PDB entry 6IOK | electron microscopy, 3.64 A resolution | chains M and C of the 12 polymer chains in the assembly

Chain M:
Name: Multidrug resistance protein MexA
Organism: Pseudomonas aeruginosa PAO1
Reference sequence: P52477 (MEXA_PSEAE); residues 2-360 here correspond to UniProt positions 25-383 (UniProt number = residue number + 23)
Sequence (362 residues; numbered -1 to 360; the number before each row is that of its first residue; numbers below 1 keep their minus sign (Gly-1 is residue -1)):
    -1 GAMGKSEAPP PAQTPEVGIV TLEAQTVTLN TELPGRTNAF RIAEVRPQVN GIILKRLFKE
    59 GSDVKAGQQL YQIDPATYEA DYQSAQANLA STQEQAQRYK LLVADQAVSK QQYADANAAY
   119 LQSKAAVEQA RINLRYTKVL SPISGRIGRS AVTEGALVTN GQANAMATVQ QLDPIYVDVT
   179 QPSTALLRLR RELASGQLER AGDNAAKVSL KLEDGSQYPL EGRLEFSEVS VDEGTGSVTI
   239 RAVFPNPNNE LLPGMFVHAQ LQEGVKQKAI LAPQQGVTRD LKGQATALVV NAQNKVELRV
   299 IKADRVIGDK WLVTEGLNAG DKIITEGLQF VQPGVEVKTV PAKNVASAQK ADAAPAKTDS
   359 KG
Not modelled in the structure: -1 to 11, 343-360
Construct notes: expression tag (-1 to 1)
Reported in the primary citation:
  - mutagenesis - L100D: abolished binding to Outer membrane protein OprM (chain C)
  - mutagenesis - L100D: abolished growth in response to drug resistance
  - mutagenesis - R96A, L99D, D103A, Q104A: unchanged binding to Outer membrane protein OprM (chain C)
  - mutagenesis - R96D, S107D: decreased binding to Outer membrane protein OprM (chain C)
  - mutagenesis - R39D, S107D, R147D: decreased growth in response to drug resistance
  - mutagenesis - R39D, R147D: abolished binding to another copy of this molecule
  - mutagenesis - R34A, R34D, T233A, T233V, R277A, R277D: abolished binding to Multidrug resistance protein MexB

Chain C:
Name: Outer membrane protein OprM
Organism: Pseudomonas aeruginosa PAO1
Reference sequence: Q51487 (OPRM_PSEAE); residues 1-468 here correspond to UniProt positions 18-485 (UniProt number = residue number + 17)
Sequence (474 residues; each row starts with the number of its first residue):
     1 CSLIPDYQRP EAPVAAAYPQ GQAYGQNTGA AAVPAADIGW REFFRDPQLQ QLIGVALENN
    61 RDLRVAALNV EAFRAQYRIQ RADLFPRIGV DGSGTRQRLP GDLSTTGSPA ISSQYGVTLG
   121 TTAWELDLFG RLRSLRDQAL EQYLATEQAQ RSAQTTLVAS VATAYLTLKA DQAQLQLTKD
   181 TLGTYQKSFD LTQRSYDVGV ASALDLRQAQ TAVEGARATL AQYTRLVAQD QNALVLLLGS
   241 GIPANLPQGL GLDQTLLTEV PAGLPSDLLQ RRPDILEAEH QLMAANASIG AARAAFFPSI
   301 SLTANAGTMS RQLSGLFDAG SGSWLFQPSI NLPIFTAGSL RASLDYAKIQ KDINVAQYEK
   361 AIQTAFQEVA DGLAARGTFT EQLQAQRDLV KASDEYYQLA DKRYRTGVDN YLTLLDAQRS
   421 LFTAQQQLIT DRLNQLTSEV NLYKALGGGW NQQTVTQQQT AKKEDPQAHH HHHH
Not modelled in the structure: 456-474
Construct notes: expression tag (469-474)
Curated features (UniProtKB/Swiss-Prot):
  - lipidation: Cys1 (N-palmitoyl cysteine)
Reported in the primary citation:
  - mutagenesis - G199A, R403A, G407A: abolished binding to Multidrug resistance protein MexA (chain M)

Chain M / chain C interface:
Residue-residue contacts - 19 pairs, chain M then chain C:
  Arg96(M) with Val198(C); Val200(C)
  Tyr97(M) with Val200(C), hydrophobic
  Leu100(M) with Ser195(C); Val198(C), hydrophobic; Val200(C), hydrophobic
  Asp103(M) with Leu191(C); Arg194(C)
  Gln104(M) with Leu191(C); Tyr404(C); Tyr411(C)
  Ala105(M) with Asn410(C), hydrogen bond (backbone-side chain)
  Val106(M) with Asn410(C)
  Ser107(M) with Gly407(C); Val408(C), hydrogen bond (side chain-backbone); Asp409(C); Asn410(C), hydrogen bond (side chain-backbone)
  Lys108(M) with Gly407(C)
  Gln109(M) with Gly407(C)
Interface residues without a listed pair, chain M (11 interface residues in all): Leu99
Interface residues without a listed pair, chain C (14 interface residues in all): Asp190, Gly199, Leu412
The authors on this interface:
  - hot spots on chain M (mutagenesis) - L100D: abolished binding to Outer membrane protein OprM (chain C)

Overview:
11 residues of chain M face 14 of chain C across their interface, with 3 hydrogen bonds. Among the polar pairs
are Ala105(M)-Asn410(C), Ser107(M)-Val408(C) and Ser107(M)-Asn410(C). From the paper: R34A, R34D and T233A of
chain M, among others, abolish binding to Multidrug resistance protein MexB; R39D, S107D and R147D of chain M
reduce growth in response to drug resistance; 18 substitutions were tested in all.
Here chain M is Multidrug resistance protein MexA and chain C is Outer membrane protein OprM, both from
Pseudomonas aeruginosa PAO1. Entry 6IOK (Cryo-EM structure of multidrug efflux pump MexAB-OprM (0 degree
state)) was determined by electron microscopy, deposited together with 6IOL.
